8ETC - chains 1 and g of the 42 polymer chains in the assembly; structure by electron microscopy, 3.10 A resolution.

[Chain 1]
Molecule: 3497-nt RNA strand
Organism: Schizosaccharomyces pombe
Sequence (3497 nucleotides; each row starts with the number of its first residue):
     1 AUUUGACCUCAAAUCAGGUAGGACUACGCGCUGAACUUAAGCAUAUCAAU
    51 AAGCGCAGGAAAAGAAAAUAACCAUGAUUCCCUCAGUAACGGCGAGUGAA
   101 GCGGGAAAAGCUCAAAUUUGAAAUCUGGCAACAUUUCUUUUGUUGUCCGA
   151 GUUGUAAUUUCAAGAAGCUGCUUUGAGUGUAGACGAUCGGUCUAAGUUCC
   201 UUGGAACAGGACGUCAGAGAGGGUGAGAACCCCGUCUUUGGUCGAUUGGA
   251 UAUGCCAUAUAAAGCGCUUUCGAAGAGUCGAGUUGUUUGGGAAUGCAGCU
   301 CUAAAUGGGUGGUAAAUUUCAUCUAAAGCUAAAUAUUGGCGAGAGACCGA
   351 UAGCGAACAAGUAGAGUGAUCGAAAGAUGAAAAGAACUUUGAAAAGAGAG
   401 UUAAAUAGUACGUGAAAUUGCUGAAAGGGAAGCAUUGGAAAUCAGUCUUA
   451 CCUGGGUGAGAUCAGUAGUCUCUUCGCGAGACUAUGCACUCUGAACCUGU
   501 GGUAGGUCAGCAUCAGUUUUCGGGGGCGGAAAAAGAAUAAGGGAAGGUGG
   551 CUUUCCGGGUUCUGCCUGGGGAGUGUUUAUAGCCCUUGUUGUAAUACGUC
   601 CACUGGGGACUGAGGACUGCGGCUUCGUGCCAAGGAUGCUGACAUAAUGG
   651 UUUUCAAUGGCCCGUCUUGAAACACGGACCAAGGAGUCUAGCAUCUAUGC
   701 GAGUGUUUGGGUGAUGAAAACCCAUCCGCGAAAUGAAAGUGAAUGCAGGU
   751 GGGAACGCCCUUGUGGCGUGCACCAUCGACCGACCCGGAAGUUUGUCAAU
   801 GGAAGGGUUUGAGUAAGAGCAUAGCUGUUGGGACCCGAAAGAUGGUGAAC
   851 UAUGCCUGAAUAGGGUGAAGCCAGAGGAAACUCUGGUGGAGGCUCGUAGA
   901 GAUUCUGACGUGCAAAUCGAUCUUCAAAUUUGGGUAUAGGGGCGAAAGAC
   951 UAAUCGAACCAUCUAGUAGCUGGUUCCUGCCGAAGUUUCCCUCAGGAUAG
  1001 CAGAAACUCAGAUCAGUUUUAUGAGGUAAAGCGAAUGAUUAGAGGUCUUG
  1051 GGGAAGGAAUUUCCUCAACCUAUUCUCAAACUUUAAAUAUGUAAGACGCC
  1101 CUUGUCGCUUAAUUGGACGUGGGCCAUCGAAUGAGAGUUUCUAGUGGGCC
  1151 AUUUUUGGUAAGCAGAACUGGCGAUGCGGGAUGAACCGAACGUGAGGUUA
  1201 AGGUGCCGGAAUGUACGCUCAUCAGACACCAGAAAAGGUGUUAGUUCAUC
  1251 UAGACAGCAGGACGGUGGCCAUGGAAGUCGGAAUCCGCUAAGGAGUGUGU
  1301 AACAACUCACCUGCCGAAUGAACUAGCCCUGAAAAUGGAUGGCGCUUAAG
  1351 CGUACUACCCAUACCUCACCGUCUGGGUUAGCUUUGAGAAGCUCAGACGA
  1401 GUAGGCAGGCGUGGAGGUUUGUGACGAAGCCUUGGGCGUGAGCCUGGGUC
  1451 GAACAGCCUCUAGUGCAGAUCUUGGUGGAAGUAGCAAAUAUUCAAAUGAG
  1501 AACUUUGAAGACUGAAGUGGGGAAAGGUUCCAUGUGAACAGCAGUUGGAC
  1551 AUGGGUUAGUCGAUCCUAAGAGAUAGGGAAGCUCCGUAUGAAAGUUGCAC
  1601 GAUUUUUCGUGCCUCCUAUCGAAAGGGAAUCCGGUUAAUAUUCCGGAACC
  1651 AGAAGGUGGAAUCAACACGGCAACGUAAAUGAAGUUGGAGACGUCGGCGG
  1701 GAGCCCUGGGAAGAGUUCUCUUUUCUUUUUAACAAACCAUUGAACCACCC
  1751 UGAAAUCGGUUUAUCCGGAGCUAGGGUAUGGUGUUUGGAAGAGUUCAGCG
  1801 CCUCAUGCUGAAUCCGGUGCGCUCUCGACGGCCCUUGAAAAUCCAACGGA
  1851 AGAAUGGACCUUCGGGUCCUUGUUUUCACAUCUGGUCGUACUCAUAACCG
  1901 CAGCAGGUCUCCAAGGUGAACAGCCUCUAGUUGAUAGAACAAUGUAGAUA
  1951 AGGGAAGUCGGCAAAAUGGAUCCGUAACUUCGGGAUAAGGAUUGGCUCUA
  2001 AGGGUUGGGUACGUUGGGCCUUGGAACCUGAACGGUUGCUGGACUGAGCG
  2051 UGGACCGAUGUCUUUUCUCGCCUUUCGGGGUGAGAAGGGAUGUUGGACCU
  2101 GCUUGGACCUUGGCGGCCGGGAAGUCCUUGGUCGGGCUUUUCUCCUUCUC
  2151 GGGGAUUAUGCUCUUACUGGCGUACGUUUAACAACCAACUUAGAACUGGU
  2201 ACGGACAAGGGGAAUCUGACUGUCUAAUUAAAACAUAGCAUUGCGAUGGC
  2251 CAGAAAGUGGUGUUGACGCAAUGUGAUUUCUGCCCAGUGCUCUGAAUGUC
  2301 AAAGUGAAGAAAUUCAACCAAGCGCGGGUAAACGGCGGGAGUAACUAUGA
  2351 CUCUCUUAAGGUAGCCAAAUGCCUCGUCAUCUAACUAGUGACGCGCAUGA
  2401 AUGGAUUAACGAGAUUCCCACUGUCCCUAUCUACUAUCUAGCGAAACCAC
  2451 AGCCUGGGGAACGGGCCAGGCAAAAUCAGCGGGGAAAGAAGACCCUGUUG
  2501 AGCUUGACUCUAGUUUGACAUUGUGAAGAGACAUAGAGGGUGUAGGAUAA
  2551 GUGGGAGUAUGUUUCGGCAUACGCCGGUGAAAUACCACUACCUUUAUCGU
  2601 UUCUUUACUUAAUCAAUGAAGCGGAAUUGGGAUUUAUUUCCCAUAUUCUA
  2651 GCGUUAAAGUUUCUUCGCGAACUGAUCCGCGUUGAUGACAUUGUCAGGUG
  2701 GGGAGUUUGGCUGGGGCGGCACAUCUGUUAAAAGAUAACGCAGGUGUCCU
  2751 AAGGGGGACUCAUCGAGAACAGAAAUCUCGAGUAGAAUAAAAGGGUAAAA
  2801 GUCCCCUUGAUUUUGAUUUUCAGUGUGAAUACAAACCAUGAAAGUGUGGC
  2851 CUAUCGAUCCUUUGUUCCCUCGAAAUUUGAGGACAGAGGUGCCAGAAAAG
  2901 UUACCACAGGGAUAACUGGCUUGUGGCAGCCAAGCGUUCAUAGCGACGUU
  2951 GCUUUUUGAUUCUUCGAUGUCGGCUCUUCCUAUCAUACCGAAGCAGAAUU
  3001 CGGUAAGCGUUGGAUUGUUCACCCACUAAUAGGGAACGUGAGCUGGGUUU
  3051 AGACCGUCGUGAGACAGGUUAGUUUUACCCUACUGAUGAAGUGUCGUCGC
  3101 AAUGGUAAUUCAACUUAGUACGAGAGGAACCGUUGAUUCAGAUCAUUGGU
  3151 AUUUGCGGCUGCCUGACAAGGCAAUGCCGCGGAGCUAUCAUCUGCCGGAU
  3201 AACGGCUGAACGCCUCUAAGCCAGAAUCCGUGCCAGAAAGCGACGAUUUU
  3251 UUGGUCCGCAUGAUUUAUAUGUAUAAAAAUAGAGGUAGGACUUGUUCCUA
  3301 CUCUCCUGUAUCGUAGAAGAUGGGCGAUGGUUGAUGAAACGGAAGUGUUU
  3351 UAUUGACUUGUCCAUGAAAUUCCAUUGAAAUCUUGUGCGGAAUCGAAUCC
  3401 AUUGCAUACGACUUUAAUGUGGAACGGGGUAUUGUAAGCAGUAGAGUAGC
  3451 CUUGUUGUUACGAUCUGCUGAGAUUAAGCCUUUGUUCCCAAGAUUUG
Not modelled in the structure: 37-45, 92-95, 288-293, 313-318, 446-505, 552-573, 668-671, 761-763, 789-802, 897-928, 986-999, 1024-1089, 1095-1129, 1381-1387, 1594-1617, 1662-1665, 1740-1745, 1834, 1853-1873, 1919-1921, 1968-2209, 2217-2412, 2485-2916, 2936-2942, 2954-2971, 3015-3021, 3036-3041, 3050-3078, 3249-3270, 3287-3300, 3375-3394, 3442-3464
Construct notes: conflict C1746 (U7796 in 157310483)

[Chain g]
Protein: 60S ribosomal protein L34-A
Organism: Schizosaccharomyces pombe
UniProt: O42846 (RL34A_SCHPO); residues 1-112 here = UniProt positions 1-112
Amino-acid sequence (112 residues; each row starts with the number of its first residue):
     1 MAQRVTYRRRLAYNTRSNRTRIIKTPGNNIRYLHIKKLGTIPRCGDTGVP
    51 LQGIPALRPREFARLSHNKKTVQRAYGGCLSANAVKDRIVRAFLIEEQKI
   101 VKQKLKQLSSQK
Not modelled in the structure: 1-2, 108-112

[How chain 1 and chain g interact]
Residue-residue contacts (121; chain 1 residue first):
  G858(1) - Thr15(g)  sugar contact
  A859(1) - Asn14(g)  sugar contact
  A859(1) - Thr15(g)  sugar contact
  A860(1) - Asn14(g)  phosphate contact
  A1515(1) - Arg4(g)  base contact
  G1517(1) - Arg4(g)  hydrogen bond to the base
  G1519(1) - Arg4(g)  hydrogen bond to the base
  G1520(1) - Val5(g)  hydrogen bond to the base
  G1520(1) - Thr6(g)  base contact
  G1521(1) - Thr6(g)  sugar contact
  G1521(1) - Ala12(g)  base contact
  G1522(1) - Arg10(g)  hydrogen bond to the sugar
  G1522(1) - Ala12(g)  base contact
  G1522(1) - Tyr13(g)  hydrogen bond to the base
  A1523(1) - Arg10(g)  phosphate contact
  A1523(1) - Tyr13(g)  hydrogen bond to the base
  C1561(1) - Arg9(g)  salt bridge to the phosphate
  G1562(1) - Arg9(g)  salt bridge to the phosphate
  A1624(1) - Leu11(g)  phosphate contact
  A1624(1) - Tyr13(g)  stacking on the base
  G1625(1) - Thr15(g)  hydrogen bond to the phosphate
  G1625(1) - Ser17(g)  hydrogen bond to the phosphate
  G1626(1) - Arg16(g)  phosphate contact
  G1626(1) - Ser17(g)  phosphate contact
  G1626(1) - Lys37(g)  salt bridge to the phosphate
  G1627(1) - Lys37(g)  salt bridge to the phosphate
  G1627(1) - Arg58(g)  salt bridge to the phosphate
  A1628(1) - Arg60(g)  salt bridge to the phosphate
  A1628(1) - Arg64(g)  sugar contact
  A1629(1) - Lys36(g)  salt bridge to the phosphate
  U1630(1) - Lys36(g)  salt bridge to the phosphate
  C1631(1) - Leu33(g)  phosphate contact
  C1632(1) - Arg8(g)  salt bridge to the phosphate
  C1632(1) - Ile23(g)  phosphate contact
  C1632(1) - Thr25(g)  phosphate contact
  C1632(1) - Pro26(g)  sugar contact
  C1632(1) - Arg31(g)  salt bridge to the phosphate
  G1633(1) - Thr25(g)  hydrogen bond to the phosphate
  G1633(1) - Gly27(g)  hydrogen bond to the phosphate
  G1633(1) - Arg31(g)  salt bridge to the phosphate
  U1641(1) - Arg8(g)  hydrogen bond to the sugar
  U1641(1) - Arg9(g)  hydrogen bond to the base
  U1641(1) - His34(g)  base contact
  C1650(1) - Arg64(g)  sugar contact
  A1651(1) - Arg60(g)  sugar contact
  A1651(1) - Arg64(g)  salt bridge to the phosphate
  A1673(1) - Gln52(g)  phosphate contact
  A1673(1) - Arg74(g)  salt bridge to the phosphate
  C1674(1) - Gln52(g)  hydrogen bond to the phosphate
  G1675(1) - Gly53(g)  phosphate contact
  G1675(1) - Gln73(g)  base contact
  U1676(1) - Asn68(g)  phosphate contact
  U1676(1) - Lys69(g)  salt bridge to the phosphate
  A1678(1) - Asn68(g)  hydrogen bond to the phosphate
  A1679(1) - Asn68(g)  base contact
  G1687(1) - Cys79(g)  hydrogen bond to the sugar
  G1688(1) - Pro42(g)  sugar contact
  G1688(1) - Arg43(g)  hydrogen bond to the sugar
  A1689(1) - Thr40(g)  hydrogen bond to the phosphate
  A1689(1) - Pro42(g)  sugar contact
  A1689(1) - Arg43(g)  salt bridge to the phosphate
  A1689(1) - Pro59(g)  base contact
  G1690(1) - Thr40(g)  hydrogen bond to the phosphate
  G1690(1) - Arg43(g)  salt bridge to the phosphate
  G1690(1) - Arg58(g)  phosphate contact
  G1690(1) - Pro59(g)  sugar contact
  A1691(1) - Arg58(g)  salt bridge to the phosphate
  A1702(1) - Ile22(g)  hydrogen bond to the sugar
  G1703(1) - Ile22(g)  sugar contact
  G1703(1) - Ile30(g)  phosphate contact
  C1704(1) - Lys24(g)  salt bridge to the phosphate
  C1704(1) - Ile30(g)  sugar contact
  U1728(1) - Asn28(g)  hydrogen bond to the phosphate
  U1729(1) - Lys24(g)  sugar contact
  U1729(1) - Thr25(g)  hydrogen bond to the sugar
  U1729(1) - Pro26(g)  base contact
  U1730(1) - Lys24(g)  sugar contact
  U1730(1) - Pro26(g)  base contact
  A1731(1) - Ile23(g)  sugar contact
  A1731(1) - Lys24(g)  sugar contact
  A1731(1) - Pro26(g)  base contact
  A1731(1) - Leu33(g)  sugar contact
  A1732(1) - Arg21(g)  salt bridge to the phosphate
  A1732(1) - Leu33(g)  sugar contact
  A1778(1) - Gln52(g)  hydrogen bond to the sugar
  A1778(1) - Gly53(g)  hydrogen bond to the sugar
  A1778(1) - Ile54(g)  sugar contact
  U1779(1) - Ile54(g)  sugar contact
  U1779(1) - Pro55(g)  sugar contact
  U1779(1) - Ala56(g)  hydrogen bond to the sugar
  A1790(1) - Pro26(g)  base contact
  A1792(1) - Pro26(g)  base contact
  C1824(1) - Thr20(g)  sugar contact
  U1825(1) - Arg19(g)  hydrogen bond to the phosphate
  C1826(1) - Arg19(g)  salt bridge to the phosphate
  C1826(1) - Leu38(g)  sugar contact
  U1842(1) - Arg60(g)  hydrogen bond to the sugar
  C1843(1) - Pro59(g)  hydrogen bond to the sugar
  C1843(1) - Phe62(g)  sugar contact
  C1843(1) - Ala63(g)  hydrogen bond to the sugar
  C1844(1) - Lys70(g)  phosphate contact
  A1845(1) - His67(g)  salt bridge to the phosphate
  A1845(1) - Thr71(g)  phosphate contact
  A1845(1) - Gly77(g)  hydrogen bond to the sugar
  A1845(1) - Gly78(g)  sugar contact
  A1845(1) - Cys79(g)  sugar contact
  A1846(1) - Thr71(g)  phosphate contact
  A1846(1) - Tyr76(g)  sugar contact
  A1846(1) - Gly77(g)  sugar contact
  U1876(1) - His67(g)  sugar contact
  U1889(1) - Arg10(g)  hydrogen bond to the phosphate
  A1890(1) - Arg10(g)  salt bridge to the phosphate
  C1909(1) - Tyr13(g)  hydrogen bond to the base
  U1910(1) - Tyr13(g)  sugar contact
  C1911(1) - Tyr7(g)  hydrogen bond to the sugar
  C1911(1) - Asn14(g)  sugar contact
  C1912(1) - Arg4(g)  base contact
  C1912(1) - Val5(g)  hydrogen bond to the sugar
  C1912(1) - Tyr32(g)  sugar contact
  A1913(1) - Arg4(g)  hydrogen bond to the base
  U1928(1) - Arg4(g)  base contact
Interface residues without a listed pair, chain 1 (72 interface residues in all): A1672, C1692, A1747, C1748, U1777, G1793, C1847
Interface residues without a listed pair, chain g (62 interface residues in all): Gly45, Leu57, Val72, Ala75, Asn83

[Overview]
Chain 1 and chain g form an interface of 72 and 62 residues respectively; the contacts include 34 hydrogen
bonds, 22 salt bridges and 1 aromatic stacking contact. Among the polar pairs are G1517(1)-Arg4(g),
G1519(1)-Arg4(g) and G1520(1)-Val5(g).
Chain 1 is a 3497-nt RNA strand and chain g is 60S ribosomal protein L34-A, both from Schizosaccharomyces
pombe; the structure, Fkbp39 associated nascent 60S ribosome State 4, was determined by electron microscopy,
deposited together with 8ESQ, 8ESR, 8ETG, 8ETH, 8ETI, 8ETJ and 3 further entries.
